4FFV - chains A and H of the 6 polymer chains in the assembly; structure by X-ray diffraction, 2.40 A resolution.

[Chain A]
Protein: Dipeptidyl peptidase 4
Organism: Rattus norvegicus
Notes: EC 3.4.14.5
Reference sequence: P14740 (DPP4_RAT); residue numbers follow UniProt; this construct covers 38-767
Amino-acid sequence (730 residues; numbered 38 to 767; the number before each row is that of its first residue):
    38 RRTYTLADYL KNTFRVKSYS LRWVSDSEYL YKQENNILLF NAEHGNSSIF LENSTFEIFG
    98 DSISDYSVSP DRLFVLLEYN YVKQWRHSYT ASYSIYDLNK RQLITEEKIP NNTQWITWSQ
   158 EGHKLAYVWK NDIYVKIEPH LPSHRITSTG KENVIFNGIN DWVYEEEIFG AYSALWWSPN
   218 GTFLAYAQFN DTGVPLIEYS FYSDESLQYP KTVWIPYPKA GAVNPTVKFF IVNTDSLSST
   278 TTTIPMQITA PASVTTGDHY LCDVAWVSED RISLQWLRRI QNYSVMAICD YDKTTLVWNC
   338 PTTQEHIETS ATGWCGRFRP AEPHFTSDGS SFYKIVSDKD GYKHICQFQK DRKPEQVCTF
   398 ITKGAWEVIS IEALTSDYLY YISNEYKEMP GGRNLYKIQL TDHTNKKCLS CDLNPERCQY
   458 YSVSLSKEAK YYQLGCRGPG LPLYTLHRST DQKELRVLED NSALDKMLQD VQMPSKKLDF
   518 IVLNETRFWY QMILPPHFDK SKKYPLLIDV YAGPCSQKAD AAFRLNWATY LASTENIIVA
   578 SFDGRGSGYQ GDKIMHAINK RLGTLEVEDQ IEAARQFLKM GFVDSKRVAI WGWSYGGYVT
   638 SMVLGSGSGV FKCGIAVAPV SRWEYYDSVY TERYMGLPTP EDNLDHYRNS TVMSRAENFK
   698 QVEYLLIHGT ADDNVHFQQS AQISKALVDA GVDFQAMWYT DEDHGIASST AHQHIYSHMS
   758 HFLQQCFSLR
Disordered / not traced: 38, 766-767
Disulfide bonds: Cys-326/Cys-337, Cys-383/Cys-395, Cys-445/Cys-448, Cys-455/Cys-473, Cys-650/Cys-763
UniProt features mapped onto this chain:
  - active site (Charge relay system): Ser-631, Asp-709, His-741
  - glycosylation (N-linked (GlcNAc...) asparagine): Asn-83, Asn-90, Asn-148, Asn-217, Asn-227, Asn-319, Asn-521, Asn-686
  - mutagenesis: Gly-629 (G629A: Reduced activity; G629R: Reduced activity), Trp-630 (W630E: No effect on activity), Ser-631 (S631A: Reduced activity), Tyr-632 (Y632F: No effect on activity; Y632G: Reduced activity; Y632L: Reduced activity), Gly-633 (G633A: Reduced activity; G633S: Reduced activity)

[Chain H]
Protein: 11A19 Fab heavy chain
Organism: Mus musculus
Notes: antibody fragment or engineered binder
Amino-acid sequence (217 residues; row label = number of the first residue in the row):
     1 EFQLQQSGPE LVKPGASVKI SCKASGYSFT DYNINWMKQS NGKSLEWIGV VIPKYGTTNY
    61 NQKFQGKATL TVDQSSSTAY IQLNSLTSED SAVYYCTRFR DVFFDVWGTG TTVTVSSAKT
   121 TAPSVYPLAP VCGGTTGSSV TLGCLVKGYF PEPVTLTWNS GSLSSGVHTF PALLQSGLYT
   181 LSSSVTVTSN TWPSQTITCN VAHPASSTKV DKKIVPR
Disordered / not traced: 132-138, 163
Disulfide bonds: Cys-22/Cys-96, Cys-144/Cys-199

[Chain A / chain H interface]
Contacting residue pairs - 20 pairs, chain A then chain H:
  Glu-89(A) / Lys-54(H)  salt bridge
  Glu-89(A) / Tyr-55(H)  hydrogen bond
  Ser-91(A) / Asn-33(H)  hydrogen bond (backbone-side chain)
  Ser-91(A) / Ile-52(H)
  Glu-94(A) / Asn-33(H)
  Glu-94(A) / Phe-99(H)
  Glu-94(A) / Asp-101(H)
  Ile-95(A) / Asn-33(H)
  Ile-95(A) / Val-50(H)  hydrophobic
  Ile-95(A) / Ile-52(H)  hydrophobic
  Ile-95(A) / Asn-59(H)  hydrogen bond (backbone-side chain)
  Phe-96(A) / Asn-59(H)
  Tyr-133(A) / Thr-57(H)
  Arg-138(A) / Tyr-55(H)
  Arg-138(A) / Thr-57(H)  hydrogen bond (backbone-side chain)
  Gln-139(A) / Gly-56(H)  hydrogen bond (side chain-backbone)
  Gln-139(A) / Thr-57(H)
  Leu-140(A) / Thr-58(H)
  Leu-140(A) / Asn-59(H)
  Lys-145(A) / Gln-62(H)
Also at the interface, not in a pair above, chain A (14 interface residues in all): Asn-90, Thr-92, Gly-97, Thr-142
Also at the interface, not in a pair above, chain H (14 interface residues in all): Trp-47, Gln-65

[Summary]
The chain A/chain H interface involves 14 residues from each chain; the contacts include 5 hydrogen bonds and
1 salt bridge. Polar pairs include Glu-89(A)/Lys-54(H), Glu-89(A)/Tyr-55(H) and Ser-91(A)/Asn-33(H). UniProt
lists 3 active-site residues and 5 mutagenesis sites on chain A.
Here chain A is Dipeptidyl peptidase 4 (Rattus norvegicus) and chain H is 11A19 Fab heavy chain (Mus
musculus). Entry 4FFV (Crystal Structure of Dipeptidyl Peptidase IV (DPP4, DPP-IV, CD26) in Complex with 11A19
Fab) was determined by X-ray diffraction.
